PDB entry 3UGK | X-ray diffraction, 2.01 A resolution | chain A

== Chain A ==
Molecule: Saccharopine dehydrogenase [NAD+, L-lysine-forming]
Organism: Saccharomyces cerevisiae
Notes: EC 1.5.1.7
Reference sequence: P38998 (LYS1_YEAST); residues 1-373 here = UniProt positions 1-373
Sequence (373 residues; numbered 1 to 373; the number before each row is that of its first residue):
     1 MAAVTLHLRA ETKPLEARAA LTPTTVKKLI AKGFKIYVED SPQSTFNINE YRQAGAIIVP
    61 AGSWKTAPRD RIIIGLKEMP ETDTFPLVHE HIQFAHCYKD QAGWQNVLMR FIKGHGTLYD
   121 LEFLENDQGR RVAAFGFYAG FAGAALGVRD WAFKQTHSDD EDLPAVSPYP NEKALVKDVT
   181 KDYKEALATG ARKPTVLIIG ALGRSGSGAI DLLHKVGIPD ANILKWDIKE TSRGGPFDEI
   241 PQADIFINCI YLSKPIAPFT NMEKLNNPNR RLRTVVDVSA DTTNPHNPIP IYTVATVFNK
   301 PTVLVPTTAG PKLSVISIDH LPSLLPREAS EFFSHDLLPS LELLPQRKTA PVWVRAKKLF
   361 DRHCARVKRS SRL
Disordered / not traced: 1
Construct notes: engineered mutation Ser205 (Cys in P38998)
UniProt features mapped onto this chain:
  - motif: Ser371 to Leu373 (Microbody targeting signal)
  - active site: Lys77 (Proton acceptor), His96 (Proton donor)
  - binding site (L-saccharopine): Arg18, Lys77, Gln101, Arg131, Phe135, Ser279 to Asp281
  - binding site (NAD(+)): Arg130, Gly203, Arg204, Asp227, Thr231, Tyr251, Val278, Ile318 to Leu321
  - modified residue: Ala2 (N-acetylalanine)
  - mutagenesis: Lys77 (K77M: Decreases the turnover number 145-fold. Decreases the turnover number 700-fold; when associated with Gln-96), His96 (H96Q: Decreases the turnover number 28-fold. Decreases the turnover number 700-fold; when associated with Met-77)

== Summary ==
Curated annotation (UniProt) lists active-site residues Lys77 and His96, 8 L-saccharopine-binding residues, 11
NAD+-binding residues and 2 mutagenesis sites.
Chain A is Saccharopine dehydrogenase [NAD+, L-lysine-forming] (Saccharomyces cerevisiae); the structure,
Crystal Structure of C205S mutant and Saccharopine Dehydrogenase from Saccharomyces cerevisiae, was determined
by X-ray diffraction, deposited together with 3UH1 and 3UHA.
